PDB entry 5XRT | X-ray diffraction, 3.15 A resolution | chains A and D of the 6 polymer chains in the assembly

# Chain A
Protein: Hemagglutinin
From: Influenza A virus (A/swine/Minnesota/A01134337/2010(H3N2))
Reference sequence: I0AXC3 (I0AXC3_9INFA); residues 1-329 here correspond to UniProt positions 17-345 (UniProt number = residue number + 16)
Sequence (329 residues; row label = number of the first residue in the row):
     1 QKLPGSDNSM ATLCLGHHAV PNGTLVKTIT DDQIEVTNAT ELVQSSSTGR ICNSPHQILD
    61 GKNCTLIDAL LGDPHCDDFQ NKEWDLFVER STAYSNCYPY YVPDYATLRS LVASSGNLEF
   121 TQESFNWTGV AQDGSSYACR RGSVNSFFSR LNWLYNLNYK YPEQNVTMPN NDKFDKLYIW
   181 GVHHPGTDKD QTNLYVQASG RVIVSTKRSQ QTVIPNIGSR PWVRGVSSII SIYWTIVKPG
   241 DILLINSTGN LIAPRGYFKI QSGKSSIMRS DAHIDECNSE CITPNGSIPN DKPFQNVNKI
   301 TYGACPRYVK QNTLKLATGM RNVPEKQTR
Not modelled in the structure: 1-7, 327-329
Cystine bridges: Cys-52/Cys-277, Cys-64/Cys-76, Cys-97/Cys-139, Cys-281/Cys-305
Glycans and other covalent adducts: glycan linked to Asn-22, Asn-165; N-acetylglucosamine (NAG) linked to Asn-38, Asn-63, Asn-126, Asn-246, Asn-285
Reported in the primary citation:
  - mutagenesis - K82E, K82E/S124G: unchanged binding to H3v-47 IgG
  - mutagenesis - Q122N, Q122N/D133N/V144N, D133N, V144N: unchanged binding to H3v-47

# Chain D
Protein: Hemagglutinin
From: Influenza A virus
Reference sequence: R9XUW5 (R9XUW5_9INFA); residues 1-174 here correspond to UniProt positions 346-519 (UniProt number = residue number + 345)
Sequence (174 residues; each row starts with the number of its first residue):
     1 GIFGAIAGFI ENGWEGMVDG WYGFRHQNSE GTGQAADLKS TQAAINQITG KLNRVIKKTN
    61 EKFHQIEKEF SEVEGRIQDL EKYVEDTKID LWSYNAELLV ALENQHTIDL TDSEMSKLFE
   121 RTRRQLRENA EDMGNGCFKI YHKCDNACIG SIRNGTYDHD IYRNEALNNR FQIK
Cystine bridges: Cys-144/Cys-148
Glycans and other covalent adducts: N-acetylglucosamine (NAG) linked to Asn-154

# How chain A and chain D interact
Residue-residue contacts (8; chain A residue first):
  Lys-27(A) / Arg-54(D)
  Thr-28(A) / Arg-54(D)
  Ile-29(A) / Lys-51(D)
  Ile-29(A) / Arg-54(D)
  Ile-29(A) / Glu-103(D)
  Thr-30(A) / Gln-47(D)
  Thr-30(A) / Gly-50(D)
  Thr-30(A) / Lys-51(D)
Also at the interface, not in a pair above, chain A (6 interface residues in all): Asp-31, Asp-32
Also at the interface, not in a pair above, chain D (6 interface residues in all): His-106

# In short
The chain A/chain D interface involves 6 residues from each chain. Covalently linked N-acetylglucosamine: at
Asn-38(A), Asn-63(A), Asn-126(A), Asn-246(A) and Asn-285(A). Covalently linked N-acetylglucosamine: at
Asn-154(D). From the paper: Q122N, Q122N/D133N/V144N and D133N of chain A, among others, leave binding to
H3v-47 unchanged; K82E and K82E/S124G of chain A leave binding to H3v-47 IgG unchanged.
Chain A is Hemagglutinin (Influenza A virus (A/swine/Minnesota/A01134337/2010(H3N2))) and chain D is
Hemagglutinin (Influenza A virus); the structure, Crystal structure of A/Minnesota/11/2010 (H3N2) influenza
virus hemagglutinin, was determined by X-ray diffraction, deposited together with 5XRS.
